PDB entry 7QOG | electron microscopy, 3.09 A resolution | chains C and N of the 5 polymer chains in the assembly

[Chain C]
Protein: Ring protein 2 gp40
Organism: Bacteroides phage crAss001
UniProtKB: A0A385DT87 (A0A385DT87_9CAUD); residues 1-225 here = UniProt positions 1-225
Chain sequence (225 residues; each row starts with the number of its first residue):
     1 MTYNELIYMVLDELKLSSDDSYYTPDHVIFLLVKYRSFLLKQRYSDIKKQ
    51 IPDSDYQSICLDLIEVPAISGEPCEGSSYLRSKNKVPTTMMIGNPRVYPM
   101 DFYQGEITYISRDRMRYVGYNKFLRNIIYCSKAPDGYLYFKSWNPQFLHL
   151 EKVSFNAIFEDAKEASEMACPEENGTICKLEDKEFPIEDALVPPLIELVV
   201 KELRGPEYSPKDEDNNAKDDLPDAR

[Chain N]
Protein: Cargo protein 1 gp45
Organism: Bacteroides phage crAss001
UniProtKB: A0A385DV85 (A0A385DV85_9CAUD); residue numbers follow UniProt; this construct covers 1-842
Chain sequence (842 residues; numbered 1 to 842; the number before each row is that of its first residue):
     1 MAKKKIKRRGKMPPNIFDTGGQSWGQQSSGQFSNAFKGENLGNSIGSIGG
    51 AVGGIAQAGISNAQIADTSGIEAQNKAQKNMVVGASSNDDLMSEWGSWNK
   101 VKDDYSWKDVRGGSTGQRVTNTIGAAGQGAAAGASVGGPIGAIVGGVVGL
   151 GSAIGGWLGGNRKAKRKAKKLNKEAKEANERALTSFETRADNIDTQNDFN
   201 MLANFSAYGGPLEFGSGAIGYEFDNRYLNNQEMSAVAKQRLTSLPNSFQA
   251 LPEMNTYNAFAEGGGLSREKNYGSKKKPYPSVPSGDFAGPHRSYPIPTKA
   301 DARDALRLAGLHGNESVRRKVLAKYPSLKAFGGSLFDSVVGNNFNQSFTQ
   351 GIQGMFQQEPEQTVQAANIAKDGGDIKIKEKNKGKFTAYCGGKVTEACIR
   401 KGKNSSNPTTRKRATFAQNARNWNAFGGWLNTQGGDFTNGVTFINEGGSH
   451 EENPYQGIQIGVDPEGAPNLVEQGEVVYDDYVFSDRMEIPDDIRKEYKLR
   501 GKTFAKAAKSAQRESEERPNDPLSTKGLQAAMERIATAQEEARQRKEAHR
   551 EGNEYPSMFAYGGDTNPYGLALEDPMSVEELEALMVQSGETGEIAPEGNN
   601 GNRQTWTRYAPIIGSGLASLSDLFSKPDYDSADLISGVDLGAEAVGYAPI
   651 GNYLSYRPLDRDFYINKMNQQAAATRRGLMNTSGGNRLNAQAGILAADYN
   701 YGQNMGNLARQAEEYNQQLRERVEAFNRGTNMFNTETGLKASMFNAESRN
   751 AAKRARLGQATTVAQLRQGIKDQDAARRSANITNFLQGLGDMGWENEQAN
   801 WLDTLAKSGVLKMNTKGEYTGGTKKAKGGKVRTKKKKGLTYG
Not modelled in the structure: 1-213, 246-842

[Chain C / chain N interface]
Pairs across the interface (13; chain C residue first):
  Y35(C) - A218(N)
  F38(C) - A218(N)
  F38(C) - Y221(N)  hydrophobic
  L39(C) - Y221(N)
  Q42(C) - E222(N)
  Q42(C) - N225(N)  hydrogen bond (backbone-side chain)
  R43(C) - Y221(N)  hydrogen bond
  R43(C) - N225(N)  hydrogen bond
  D46(C) - N229(N)
  I47(C) - E232(N)
  L198(C) - G217(N)
  K201(C) - G215(N)
  K201(C) - G217(N)
Other interface residues (no listed pair), chain C (11 interface residues in all): P194, E202
Other interface residues (no listed pair), chain N (9 interface residues in all): S216

[Overview]
Chain C and chain N form an interface of 11 and 9 residues respectively, with 3 hydrogen bonds. Polar pairs
include Q42(C)-N225(N), R43(C)-Y221(N) and R43(C)-N225(N).
Here chain C is Ring protein 2 gp40 and chain N is Cargo protein 1 gp45, both from Bacteroides phage crAss001.
Entry 7QOG (Portal protein assembly of the phicrAss001 virion with C12 symmetry imposed) was determined by
electron microscopy, deposited together with 7QOH, 7QOI, 7QOJ, 7QOK and 7QOL.
